PDB entry 8HUD | electron microscopy, 3.43 A resolution | chains A and D of the 4 polymer chains in the assembly

# Chain A
Name: CRISPR-associated endonuclease Cas9
Organism: Eubacterium ventriosum ATCC 27560
Notes: EC 3.1.-.-
Reference sequence: A5Z395 (A5Z395_9FIRM); residue numbers follow UniProt; this construct covers 1-1107
Chain sequence (1107 residues; numbered 1 to 1107; the number before each row is that of its first residue):
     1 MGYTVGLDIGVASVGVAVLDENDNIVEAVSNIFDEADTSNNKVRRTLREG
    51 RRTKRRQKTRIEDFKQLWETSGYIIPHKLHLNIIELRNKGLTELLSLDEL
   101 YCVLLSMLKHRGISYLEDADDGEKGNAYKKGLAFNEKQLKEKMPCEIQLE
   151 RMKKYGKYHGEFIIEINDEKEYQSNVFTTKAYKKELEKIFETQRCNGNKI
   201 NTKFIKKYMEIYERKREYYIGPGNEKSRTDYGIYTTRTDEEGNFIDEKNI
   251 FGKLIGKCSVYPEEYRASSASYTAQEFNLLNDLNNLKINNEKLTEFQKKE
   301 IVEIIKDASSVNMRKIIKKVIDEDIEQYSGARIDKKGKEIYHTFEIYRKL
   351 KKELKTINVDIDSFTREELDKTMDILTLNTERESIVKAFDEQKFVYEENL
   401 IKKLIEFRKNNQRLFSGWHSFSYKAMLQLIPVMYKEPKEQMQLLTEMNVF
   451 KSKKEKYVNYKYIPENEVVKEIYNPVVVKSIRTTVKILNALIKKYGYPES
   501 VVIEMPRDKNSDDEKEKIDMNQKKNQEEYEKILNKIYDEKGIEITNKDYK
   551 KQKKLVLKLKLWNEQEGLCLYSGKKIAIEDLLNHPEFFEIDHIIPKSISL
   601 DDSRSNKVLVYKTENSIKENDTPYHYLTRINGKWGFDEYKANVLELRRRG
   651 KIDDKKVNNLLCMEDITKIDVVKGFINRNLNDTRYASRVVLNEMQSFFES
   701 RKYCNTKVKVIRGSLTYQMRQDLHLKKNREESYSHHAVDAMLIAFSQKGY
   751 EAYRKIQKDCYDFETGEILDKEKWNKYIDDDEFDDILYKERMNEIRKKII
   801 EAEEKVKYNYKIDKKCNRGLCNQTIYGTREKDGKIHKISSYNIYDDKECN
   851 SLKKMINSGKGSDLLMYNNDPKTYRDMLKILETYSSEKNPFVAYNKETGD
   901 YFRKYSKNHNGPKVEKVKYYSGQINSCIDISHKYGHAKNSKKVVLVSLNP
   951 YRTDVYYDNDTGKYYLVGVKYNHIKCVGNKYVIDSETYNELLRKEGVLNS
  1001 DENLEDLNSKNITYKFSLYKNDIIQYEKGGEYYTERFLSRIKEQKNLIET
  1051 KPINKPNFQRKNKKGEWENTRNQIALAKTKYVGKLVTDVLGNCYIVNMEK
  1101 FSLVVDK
Disordered / not traced: 1-37, 116-125, 165-168, 461-464, 472-473, 499-683, 711-806, 1106-1107
Cystine bridges: Cys816-Cys976

# Chain D
Molecule: Non-target DNA strand
Sequence (8 nucleotides; numbered 1 to 8; the number before each row is that of its first residue):
     1 ACGTGGCG

# Interface between chain A and chain D
Contacting residue pairs (23; chain A residue first):
  His836(A) - DG6(D)  salt bridge to the phosphate
  Gly922(A) - DG5(D)  phosphate contact
  Gly922(A) - DG6(D)  phosphate contact
  Gln923(A) - DG5(D)  hydrogen bond to the phosphate
  Gln923(A) - DG6(D)  hydrogen bond to the phosphate
  Ile924(A) - DG5(D)  phosphate contact
  Asn925(A) - DG5(D)  hydrogen bond to the phosphate
  Ser926(A) - DT4(D)  hydrogen bond to the phosphate
  Val946(A) - DT4(D)  sugar contact
  Ser947(A) - DT4(D)  phosphate contact
  Leu948(A) - DT4(D)  hydrogen bond to the phosphate
  Pro950(A) - DG3(D)  phosphate contact
  Leu1038(A) - DC2(D)  phosphate contact
  Ser1039(A) - DG3(D)  phosphate contact
  Ile1041(A) - DG3(D)  sugar contact
  Ile1041(A) - DT4(D)  base contact
  Lys1042(A) - DG5(D)  hydrogen bond to the base
  Lys1042(A) - DG6(D)  base contact
  Glu1049(A) - DG3(D)  phosphate contact
  Arg1071(A) - DC2(D)  sugar contact
  Arg1071(A) - DG3(D)  hydrogen bond to the base
  Arg1071(A) - DT4(D)  base contact
  Gln1073(A) - DT4(D)  base contact
Other interface residues (no listed pair), chain A (20 interface residues in all): Ser921, Asn949, Lys970

# In short
20 residues of chain A and 5 residues of chain D are in contact; the contacts include 7 hydrogen bonds and 1
salt bridge. Polar contacts include Lys1042(A)-DG5(D), Arg1071(A)-DG3(D) and Gln923(A)-DG5(D).
Chain A is CRISPR-associated endonuclease Cas9 (Eubacterium ventriosum ATCC 27560) and chain D is Non-target
DNA strand; the structure, Cryo-EM structure of the EvCas9-sgRNA-target DNA ternary complex, was determined by
electron microscopy.
